Entry 8G5B (electron microscopy, 3.10 A resolution); this record covers chains H and L of the 7 polymer chains in the assembly.

== Chain H ==
Molecule: FL-1086 heavy chain
From: Mus musculus
Amino-acid sequence (265 residues; numbered -21 to 243; the number before each row is that of its first residue; numbers below 1 keep their minus sign (Met-21 is residue -21)):
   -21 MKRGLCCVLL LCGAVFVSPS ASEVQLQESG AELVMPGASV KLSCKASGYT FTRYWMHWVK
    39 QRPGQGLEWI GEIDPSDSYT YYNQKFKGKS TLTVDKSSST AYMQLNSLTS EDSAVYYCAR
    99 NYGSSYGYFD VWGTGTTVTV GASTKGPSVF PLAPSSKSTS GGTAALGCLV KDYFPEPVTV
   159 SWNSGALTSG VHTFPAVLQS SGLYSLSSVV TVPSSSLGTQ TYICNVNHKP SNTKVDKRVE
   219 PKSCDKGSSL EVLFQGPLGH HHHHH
Disordered / not traced: -21 to 0, 122-243
Disulfide bonds: Cys22-Cys96

== Chain L ==
Molecule: FL-1086 light chain
From: Mus musculus
Amino-acid sequence (241 residues; each row starts with the number of its first residue; numbers below 1 keep their minus sign (Met-21 is residue -21)):
   -21 MKRGLCCVLL LCGAVFVSPS ASDIVMTQAA FSNPVTLGTS ASISCRSSKS LLHSNGITYL
    39 YWYLQRPGQS PQLLIYQMSN LASGVPDRFS SSGSGTDFTL RISRVEAEDV GVYYCAQNLE
    99 LPWTFGGGTK LEIKRTVAAP SVFIFPPSDE QLKSGTASVV CLLNNFYPRE AKVQWKVDNA
   159 LQSGNSQESV TEQDSKDSTY SLSSTLTLSK ADYEKHKVYA CEVTHQGLSS PVTKSFNRGE
   219 C
Disordered / not traced: -21 to 0, 113-219
Disulfide bonds: Cys23-Cys93

== Chain H / chain L interface ==
Residue-residue contacts - 29 pairs, chain H then chain L:
  His35(H) with Trp101(L)
  Gln39(H) with Gln43(L), hydrogen bond; Tyr92(L), hydrogen bond
  Leu45(H) with Phe103(L)
  Trp47(H) with Leu99(L), hydrophobic; Pro100(L), hydrophobic; Trp101(L)
  Tyr59(H) with Leu99(L), hydrophobic
  Asn61(H) with Pro100(L)
  Tyr95(H) with Gln43(L), hydrogen bond; Ser48(L); Pro49(L)
  Tyr104(H) with Asn96(L), hydrogen bond (backbone-side chain); Leu99(L), hydrophobic
  Gly105(H) with Asn96(L), hydrogen bond (backbone-side chain); Trp101(L)
  Tyr106(H) with Tyr39(L), hydrophobic; Tyr41(L); Leu51(L), hydrophobic; Tyr54(L); Trp101(L), hydrophobic
  Phe107(H) with Tyr41(L), hydrogen bond (backbone-side chain); Leu51(L); Trp101(L), hydrophobic; Phe103(L), hydrophobic
  Trp110(H) with Tyr41(L); Ser48(L); Pro49(L)
  Gly111(H) with Ser48(L)
Interface residues without a listed pair, chain H (17 interface residues in all): Glu46, Glu50, Ser103, Asp108
Interface residues without a listed pair, chain L (15 interface residues in all): Gln50, Leu97

== Summary ==
Chain H and chain L form an interface of 17 and 15 residues respectively, with 6 hydrogen bonds. Polar pairs
include Gln39(H)-Gln43(L), Gln39(H)-Tyr92(L) and Tyr95(H)-Gln43(L).
Chain H is FL-1086 heavy chain and chain L is FL-1086 light chain, both from Mus musculus; the structure,
Influenza A H3N2 X-31 Hemagglutinin in complex with FL-1061, was determined by electron microscopy.
